Entry 2V27 (X-ray diffraction, 1.50 A resolution); this record covers chains A and B.

[Chain A (and B)]
Name: Phenylalanine hydroxylase
From: Colwellia psychrerythraea 34H
Notes: EC 1.14.16.1; chain B of this document is another copy of the same molecule, construct and numbering; everything in this record applies to it too
UniProtKB: Q47XN7 (Q47XN7_COLP3); numbering as in UniProt (aligned over 1-267)
Chain sequence (275 residues; each row starts with the number of its first residue; note: 732 numbers in that range are skipped by the numbering (no residue carries them; nothing is unmodelled there)):
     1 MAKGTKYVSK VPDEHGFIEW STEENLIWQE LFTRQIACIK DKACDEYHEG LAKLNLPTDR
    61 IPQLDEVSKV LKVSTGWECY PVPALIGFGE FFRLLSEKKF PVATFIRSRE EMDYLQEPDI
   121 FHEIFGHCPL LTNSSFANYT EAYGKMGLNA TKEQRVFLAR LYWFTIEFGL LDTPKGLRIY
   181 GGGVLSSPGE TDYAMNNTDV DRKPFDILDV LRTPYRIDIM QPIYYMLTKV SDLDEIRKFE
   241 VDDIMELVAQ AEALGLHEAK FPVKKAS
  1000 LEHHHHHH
Disordered / not traced: 1-3, 1000-1007 (chain B: 1-3)
Bound ions: Fe ion: H122, H127, E167

[Interface between chain A and chain B]
Pairs across the interface (39):
  D113(A) with E258(B); F261(B); K264(B), salt bridge
  Y114(A) with K264(B); K265(B)
  S187(A) with F261(B)
  G189(A) with F261(B)
  E190(A) with F261(B); K265(B), salt bridge
  N197(A) with D199(B)
  T198(A) with T198(B); D199(B), hydrogen bond
  D199(A) with N197(B); T198(B), hydrogen bond (side chain-backbone)
  I217(A) with K265(B)
  D218(A) with K265(B); A266(B); S267(B), hydrogen bond
  I219(A) with K265(B), hydrogen bond (backbone-side chain)
  M220(A) with F261(B), hydrophobic; P262(B), hydrophobic; K265(B)
  E258(A) with D113(B)
  F261(A) with D113(B); S187(B); G189(B); E190(B); M220(B), hydrophobic
  P262(A) with M220(B), hydrophobic
  K264(A) with D113(B), salt bridge; Y114(B)
  K265(A) with Y114(B); E190(B), salt bridge; I217(B); D218(B); I219(B), hydrogen bond (side chain-backbone); M220(B)
  A266(A) with D218(B)
  S267(A) with D218(B), hydrogen bond (backbone-side chain)
Interface residues without a listed pair, chain A (20 interface residues in all): N196
Interface residues without a listed pair, chain B (20 interface residues in all): N196

[Overview]
Chain A and chain B each contribute 20 residues to their interface, with 6 hydrogen bonds and 4 salt bridges.
Polar contacts include D113(A)-K264(B), E190(A)-K265(B) and T198(A)-D199(B). The Fe ion site is built by
H122(A), H127(A) and E167(A).
Both chains are Phenylalanine hydroxylase (Colwellia psychrerythraea 34H). Entry 2V27 (Structure of the cold
active phenylalanine hydroxylase from Colwellia psychrerythraea 34H) was determined by X-ray diffraction
together with 2V28 from the same study.
